7X35 - chains B and H of the 5 polymer chains in the assembly; structure by electron microscopy, 3.19 A resolution.

[Chain B]
Name: VP2
Source organism: Coxsackievirus B1
UniProt: A0A2S0RQC2 (A0A2S0RQC2_9ENTO); residues 1-263 here correspond to UniProt positions 70-332 (UniProt number = residue number + 69)
Sequence (263 residues; numbered 1 to 263; the number before each row is that of its first residue):
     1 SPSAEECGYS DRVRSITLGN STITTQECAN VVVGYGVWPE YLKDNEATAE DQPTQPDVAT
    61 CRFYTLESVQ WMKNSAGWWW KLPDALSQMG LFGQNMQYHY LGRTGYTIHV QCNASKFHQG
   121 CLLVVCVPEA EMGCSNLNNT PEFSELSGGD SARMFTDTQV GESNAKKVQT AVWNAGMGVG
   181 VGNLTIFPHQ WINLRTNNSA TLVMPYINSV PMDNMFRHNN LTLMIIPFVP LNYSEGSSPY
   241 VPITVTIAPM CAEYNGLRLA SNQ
Unresolved in the structure: 1-13, 27-29, 43-50, 258-263

[Chain H]
Name: 8A10 heavy chain
Source organism: Mus musculus
Sequence (118 residues; row label = number of the first residue in the row):
     1 QVQLQQSAAE LARPGASVKM SCKASGYTFT TYTMHWVKQR PGQGLEWIGY INPSSRYTEY
    61 NQKFKDKTTL TADKSSSTAY MQLSSLTFED SAVYYCARRS EADRFVYWGQ GTLVTVSA
Unresolved in the structure: 1
Disulfides: Cys-22/Cys-96

[Interface between chain B and chain H]
Residue-residue contacts (10):
  Leu-137(B) with Ala-102(H), hydrophobic
  Gln-159(B) with Asn-52(H), hydrogen bond; Ser-55(H), hydrogen bond; Tyr-57(H)
  Gly-161(B) with Tyr-57(H); Glu-59(H)
  Glu-162(B) with Tyr-50(H); Glu-59(H), hydrogen bond (backbone-side chain); Arg-99(H), salt bridge
  Ser-163(B) with Glu-59(H)
Interface residues without a listed pair, chain B (6 interface residues in all): Val-160

[In short]
Chain B and chain H form an interface of 6 and 7 residues respectively; the contacts include 3 hydrogen bonds
and 1 salt bridge. Polar pairs include Glu-162(B)/Arg-99(H), Gln-159(B)/Asn-52(H) and Gln-159(B)/Ser-55(H).
Chain B is VP2 (Coxsackievirus B1) and chain H is 8A10 heavy chain (Mus musculus); the structure, Cryo-EM
structure of Coxsackievirus B1 A-particle in complex with nAb 8A10 (CVB1-A:8A10), was determined by electron
microscopy together with 7X2G, 7X2I, 7X2O, 7X2T, 7X2W, 7X37 and 7 further entries from the same study.
